6XJS - chains A and B of the 3 polymer chains in the assembly; structure by X-ray diffraction, 1.94 A resolution.

[Chain A]
Name: GTP-binding nuclear protein Ran
Organism: Homo sapiens
Reference sequence: P62826 (RAN_HUMAN); numbering as in UniProt (aligned over 1-216)
Amino-acid sequence (216 residues; row label = number of the first residue in the row):
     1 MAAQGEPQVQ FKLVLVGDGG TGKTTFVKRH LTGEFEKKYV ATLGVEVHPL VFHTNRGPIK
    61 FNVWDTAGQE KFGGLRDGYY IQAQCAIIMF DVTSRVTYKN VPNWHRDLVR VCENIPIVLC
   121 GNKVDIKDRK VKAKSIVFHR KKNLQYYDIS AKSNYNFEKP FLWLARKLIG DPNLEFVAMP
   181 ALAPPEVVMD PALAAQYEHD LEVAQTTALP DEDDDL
Unresolved in the structure: 1-8
Swiss-Prot annotation at these positions:
  - region: K37 to V45 (Switch-I), G68 to Q84 (Switch-II), D211 to L216 (Interaction with RANBP1)
  - binding site (GTP): D18 to T25, E36 to T42, G68, N122 to D125, S150 to K152
  - site: Q69 (Essential for GTP hydrolysis)
  - modified residue: A2 (N-acetylalanine), T24 (Phosphothreonine), K37 (N6-acetyllysine), K60 (N6-acetyllysine), K71 (N6-acetyllysine), K99 (N6-acetyllysine), K134 (N6-acetyllysine), K159 (N6-acetyllysine)
  - cross-link (Glycyl lysine isopeptide (Lys-Gly)): K71 (interchain with G-Cter in SUMO2), K152 (interchain with G-Cter in SUMO2)
  - mutagenesis: G19 (G19V: Blocks DNA replication; when associated with L-69), T24 (T24L: Has low binding affinity for GTP and GDP. Almost completely abolishes interaction with BIRC5; T24N: Has low binding affinity for GTP and GDP. Decreases nuclear import of proteins and RNA ...), T25 (T25A: Minor effect on the interaction with the alpha phosphate group of bound GTP), K37 (K37Q: Mimics acetylation; enhances the nuclear export of RELA/p65; K37R: Decreased acetylation), Y39 (Y39A: Abolishes steric hindrance that traps the essential Q-69 in an unreactive position, and causes slow GTP hydrolysis in wild-type ...), Q69 (Q69L: Strongly decreased GTPase activity. Probably locked in the GTP-bound form. Loss of interaction with NUTF2. Decreases nuclear location and leads to cytoplasmic location during interphase ...), E70 (E70A: Strongly decreases the relase of bound GDP), R76 (R76E: Probable loss of interaction with NUTF2. Loss of transport to the nucleus), K134 (K134Q: Loss of normal mitotic chromosome segregation and defective mitotic spindle orientation; K134R: Loss of normal mitotic chromosome segregation and formation of sister chromatid bridges), D211 to L216 (No effect on GTPase activity. Abolishes interaction with RANBP1)
Bound ions: Mg2+: T24, T42 (together with GMP-PNP)
Ligand contacts: GMP-PNP (GNP; phosphoaminophosphonic acid-guanylate ester): G17, D18, G19, G20, T21, G22, K23, T24, T25, F35, E36, K37, K38, Y39, V40, A41, T42, T66, A67, G68, Q69, N122, K123, D125, I126, S150, A151, K152

[Chain B]
Name: Ran-specific GTPase-activating protein 1
Organism: Saccharomyces cerevisiae
Reference sequence: P41920 (YRB1_YEAST); numbering as in UniProt (aligned over 62-201)
Amino-acid sequence (140 residues; each row starts with the number of its first residue):
    62 DIHFEPVVHL EKVDVKTMEE DEEVLYKVRA KLFRFDADAK EWKERGTGDC KFLKNKKTNK
   122 VRILMRRDKT LKICANHIIA PEYTLKPNVG SDRSWVYACT ADIAEGEAEA FTFAIRFGSK
   182 ENADKFKEEF EKAQEINKKA
Unresolved in the structure: 62-77, 201

[How chain A and chain B interact]
Contacting residue pairs (91):
  R29(A) with E105(B), salt bridge
  H30(A) with R128(B)
  T32(A) with E105(B); R106(B); R128(B), hydrogen bond (backbone-side chain)
  G33(A) with E105(B); R106(B); R128(B)
  E34(A) with R95(B), salt bridge; K104(B), salt bridge; E105(B), hydrogen bond (backbone-backbone)
  K38(A) with E102(B), salt bridge
  L50(A) with K133(B)
  V51(A) with K133(B), hydrogen bond (backbone-side chain)
  F52(A) with T131(B); K133(B)
  F157(A) with K130(B); T131(B)
  E158(A) with K130(B)
  A178(A) with R127(B); L132(B)
  M179(A) with R127(B), hydrogen bond (backbone-side chain); L132(B); I134(B), hydrogen bond (side chain-backbone)
  P180(A) with T78(B); M79(B), hydrophobic; I134(B)
  A181(A) with T78(B), hydrogen bond (backbone-backbone); M79(B); R123(B), hydrogen bond (backbone-side chain); L125(B), hydrophobic; R127(B); I134(B), hydrophobic
  L182(A) with M79(B), hydrophobic; R123(B), hydrogen bond (backbone-side chain); N137(B), hydrogen bond (backbone-side chain); I164(B)
  A183(A) with I164(B)
  P184(A) with R123(B); N137(B); H138(B); I139(B); I164(B), hydrophobic
  P185(A) with I139(B); A162(B), hydrophobic; I164(B)
  E186(A) with K121(B)
  V187(A) with T161(B); A162(B), hydrophobic
  M189(A) with T161(B)
  L201(A) with T173(B)
  V203(A) with F96(B), hydrophobic
  A204(A) with F96(B), hydrophobic; W103(B), hydrogen bond (backbone-side chain); N149(B), hydrogen bond (backbone-side chain); T173(B)
  Q205(A) with K147(B); P148(B); N149(B), hydrogen bond (backbone-side chain); V150(B), hydrogen bond (backbone-backbone)
  T206(A) with V150(B)
  T207(A) with F96(B); K101(B); W103(B), hydrogen bond (backbone-side chain); N149(B), hydrogen bond (backbone-side chain)
  A208(A) with W103(B); N149(B)
  L209(A) with F94(B), hydrophobic; W103(B), hydrophobic; N149(B), hydrogen bond (backbone-side chain); S155(B); A175(B), hydrophobic; R177(B)
  P210(A) with F94(B), hydrophobic; W103(B); R177(B), hydrogen bond (backbone-side chain)
  D211(A) with R177(B), hydrogen bond (backbone-side chain)
  E212(A) with G151(B); S152(B), hydrogen bond; R154(B), salt bridge; R177(B), salt bridge
  D214(A) with R154(B), hydrogen bond (backbone-side chain)
  D215(A) with R154(B); G179(B)
  L216(A) with R90(B); K92(B), hydrogen bond (backbone-side chain); T108(B); R154(B); R177(B), hydrogen bond (backbone-side chain); F178(B); G179(B)
Also at the interface, not in a pair above, chain A (41 interface residues in all): L31, F35, F176, V177, V188
Also at the interface, not in a pair above, chain B (50 interface residues in all): E80, A91, E143, V157, Y158, A159, A169

[Summary]
Chain A and chain B form an interface of 41 and 50 residues respectively, with 22 hydrogen bonds and 6 salt
bridges. Polar contacts include R29(A)-E105(B), E34(A)-R95(B) and E34(A)-K104(B). Chain A binds GMP-PNP.
Here chain A is GTP-binding nuclear protein Ran (Homo sapiens) and chain B is Ran-specific GTPase-activating
protein 1 (Saccharomyces cerevisiae). Entry 6XJS (Crystal Structure of KPT-330 bound to CRM1 (E582K,
537-DLTVK-541 to GLCEQ)) was determined by X-ray diffraction, deposited together with 6XJP, 6XJR, 6XJT, 6XJU
and 7L5E.
